PDB entry 8FXR | electron microscopy, 4.50 A resolution (low resolution: residue-level contacts below are approximate; hydrogen-bond / salt-bridge calls are withheld) | chains n5 and o5 of the 202 polymer chains in the assembly

Chain n5 (and o5):
Protein: Major capsid protein, gp9
Organism: Agrobacterium phage Milano
Notes: chain o5 of this document is another copy of the same molecule, construct and numbering; everything in this record applies to it too
Reference sequence: A0A482MFS6 (A0A482MFS6_9CAUD); residues 1-465 here = UniProt positions 1-465
Amino-acid sequence (465 residues; numbered 1 to 465; the number before each row is that of its first residue):
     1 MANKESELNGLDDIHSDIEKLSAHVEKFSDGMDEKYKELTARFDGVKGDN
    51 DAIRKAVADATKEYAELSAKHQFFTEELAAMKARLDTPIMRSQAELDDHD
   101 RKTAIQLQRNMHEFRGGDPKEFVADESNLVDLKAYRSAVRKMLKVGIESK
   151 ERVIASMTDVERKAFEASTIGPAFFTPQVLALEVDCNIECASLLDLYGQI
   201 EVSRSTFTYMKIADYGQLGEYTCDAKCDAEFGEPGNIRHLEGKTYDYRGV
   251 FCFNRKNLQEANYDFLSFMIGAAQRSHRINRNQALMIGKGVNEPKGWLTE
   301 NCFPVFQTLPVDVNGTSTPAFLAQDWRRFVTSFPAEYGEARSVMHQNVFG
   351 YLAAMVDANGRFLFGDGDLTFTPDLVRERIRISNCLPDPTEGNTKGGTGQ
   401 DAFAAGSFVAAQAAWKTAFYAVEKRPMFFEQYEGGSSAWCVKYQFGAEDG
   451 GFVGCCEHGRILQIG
Unresolved in the structure: 1-173, 465
Cystine bridges: Cys190-Cys385, Cys302-Cys456

How chain n5 and chain o5 interact:
Residue-residue contacts (103; chain n5 residue first):
  Ile200(n5) - Leu180(o5)
  Ile200(n5) - Leu182(o5)
  Val202(n5) - Gln178(o5)
  Arg204(n5) - Thr176(o5)
  Arg204(n5) - Gln178(o5)
  Thr206(n5) - Pro177(o5)
  Thr206(n5) - Gln178(o5)
  Phe207(n5) - Gln178(o5)
  Phe207(n5) - Leu180(o5)
  Thr208(n5) - Pro177(o5)
  Thr208(n5) - Gln178(o5)
  Thr208(n5) - Val179(o5)
  Thr208(n5) - Leu180(o5)
  Tyr209(n5) - Leu180(o5)
  Tyr209(n5) - Leu182(o5)
  Met210(n5) - Leu182(o5)
  Met210(n5) - Glu183(o5)
  Met210(n5) - Val184(o5)
  Lys211(n5) - Glu183(o5)
  Lys211(n5) - Val184(o5)
  Ile212(n5) - Glu183(o5)
  Ile212(n5) - Val184(o5)
  Ile212(n5) - Asp185(o5)
  Ile212(n5) - Tyr263(o5)
  Ala213(n5) - Asn187(o5)
  Asp214(n5) - Asn187(o5)
  Asp214(n5) - Phe268(o5)
  Tyr215(n5) - Asn187(o5)
  Tyr215(n5) - Ala272(o5)
  Tyr215(n5) - Arg275(o5)
  Gly216(n5) - Ala272(o5)
  Leu218(n5) - Tyr247(o5)
  Leu218(n5) - Gly249(o5)
  Leu218(n5) - Val250(o5)
  Leu218(n5) - Phe251(o5)
  Leu218(n5) - Ser276(o5)
  Leu218(n5) - Phe445(o5)
  Gly219(n5) - Tyr247(o5)
  Gly219(n5) - Asn280(o5)
  Glu220(n5) - Tyr247(o5)
  Glu220(n5) - Arg248(o5)
  Tyr221(n5) - Asp246(o5)
  Tyr221(n5) - Tyr247(o5)
  Tyr221(n5) - Asn280(o5)
  Tyr221(n5) - Arg281(o5)
  Tyr221(n5) - Ala284(o5)
  Tyr221(n5) - Asn292(o5)
  Tyr221(n5) - Glu293(o5)
  Thr222(n5) - Asp246(o5)
  Thr222(n5) - Arg248(o5)
  Cys223(n5) - Asp246(o5)
  Ala229(n5) - Gly249(o5)
  Ala229(n5) - Val250(o5)
  Glu230(n5) - Gly249(o5)
  Glu230(n5) - Val250(o5)
  Phe231(n5) - Val250(o5)
  Pro234(n5) - Met269(o5)
  Ile237(n5) - Tyr263(o5)
  Ile237(n5) - Phe268(o5)
  Gln324(n5) - Ala354(o5)
  Gln324(n5) - Val356(o5)
  Gln324(n5) - Phe362(o5)
  Trp326(n5) - Leu369(o5)
  Arg327(n5) - Ala353(o5)
  Arg327(n5) - Phe362(o5)
  Arg327(n5) - Phe364(o5)
  Arg327(n5) - Gly365(o5)
  Arg327(n5) - Leu369(o5)
  Arg327(n5) - Thr370(o5)
  Arg327(n5) - Phe371(o5)
  Arg328(n5) - Gly350(o5)
  Arg328(n5) - Tyr351(o5)
  Arg328(n5) - Ala354(o5)
  Arg328(n5) - Thr390(o5)
  Arg328(n5) - Asn393(o5)
  Thr331(n5) - Thr370(o5)
  Phe333(n5) - Gln346(o5)
  Pro334(n5) - Gln346(o5)
  Ala335(n5) - Gln346(o5)
  Glu336(n5) - Ile188(o5)
  Glu336(n5) - Glu189(o5)
  Glu336(n5) - Cys190(o5)
  Glu336(n5) - Asn384(o5)
  Tyr337(n5) - Ile188(o5)
  Asp357(n5) - Asn359(o5)
  Asp357(n5) - Arg361(o5)
  Ala358(n5) - Asn359(o5)
  Asn359(n5) - Asn359(o5)
  Arg361(n5) - Arg361(o5)
  Phe362(n5) - Arg361(o5)
  Leu363(n5) - Gly360(o5)
  Leu363(n5) - Arg361(o5)
  Leu363(n5) - Gly367(o5)
  Phe364(n5) - Gly367(o5)
  Phe364(n5) - Asp368(o5)
  Phe364(n5) - Leu369(o5)
  Asp366(n5) - Arg361(o5)
  Glu378(n5) - Asp368(o5)
  Glu378(n5) - Leu369(o5)
  Ile380(n5) - Leu369(o5)
  Tyr420(n5) - Leu182(o5)
  Cys455(n5) - Cys186(o5)  disulfide
  His458(n5) - Cys186(o5)
Interface residues without a listed pair, chain n5 (53 interface residues in all): Asp224, Lys226, Ala323, Val330, Ser332
Interface residues without a listed pair, chain o5 (57 interface residues in all): Phe265, Asn347, Ala358, Asp366, Ile382
Inter-chain disulfides: Cys455(n5)-Cys186(o5)

Summary:
53 residues of chain n5 and 57 residues of chain o5 are in contact, with 1 disulfide bond.
Chain n5 and chain o5 are both Major capsid protein, gp9 (Agrobacterium phage Milano); the structure,
Structure of neck with portal vertex of capsid of Agrobacterium phage Milano, was determined by electron
microscopy together with 8FWE, 8FWG, 8FWM and 8FXP from the same study.
